PDB entry 6U6L | X-ray diffraction, 2.60 A resolution | chains A and B

[Chain A]
Protein: Bromodomain-containing protein 4
Organism: Homo sapiens
Reference sequence: O60885 (BRD4_HUMAN); residues 347-464 here = UniProt positions 347-464
Chain sequence (123 residues; row label = number of the first residue in the row):
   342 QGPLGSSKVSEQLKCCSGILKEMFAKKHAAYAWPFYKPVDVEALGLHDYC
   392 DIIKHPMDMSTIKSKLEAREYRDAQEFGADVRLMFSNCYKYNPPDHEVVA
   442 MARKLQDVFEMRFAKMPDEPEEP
Disordered / not traced: 342-347, 460-464
Construct notes: expression tag (342-346)
Curated features (UniProtKB/Swiss-Prot):
  - site: Asn433 (Acetylated histone binding)

[Chain B]
Protein: Cyclic peptide 3.1_2
Chain sequence (15 residues; each row starts with the number of its first residue; numbering starts at 0):
     0 XWKTIKGKTWRTKQC
Modified residues: ACE (acetyl group) at position 0; Lys5, Lys7, Lys12 (N(6)-acetyllysine; ALY)
Covalently attached groups: covalent link ACE_0-Cys14; amino group (NH2) linked to Cys14
Small-molecule neighbours: amino group (NH2): Arg10, Thr11, Lys12, Gln13

[Interface between chain A and chain B]
Pairs across the interface - 13 pairs, chain A then chain B:
  Trp374(A) - Ile4(B)  hydrophobic
  Trp374(A) - Lys7(B)
  Pro375(A) - Lys5(B)
  Phe376(A) - Lys5(B)
  Val380(A) - Lys5(B)
  Ala384(A) - Lys5(B)
  Leu385(A) - Gly6(B)
  Leu387(A) - Lys5(B)
  Leu387(A) - Gly6(B)
  Cys429(A) - Lys5(B)
  Asn433(A) - Lys5(B)
  Glu438(A) - Lys2(B)  salt bridge
  Glu438(A) - Ile4(B)
Other interface residues (no listed pair), chain A (12 interface residues in all): Val439, Met442
Other interface residues (no listed pair), chain B (6 interface residues in all): Trp9

[Overview]
12 residues of chain A and 6 residues of chain B are in contact, with 1 salt bridge. Its one salt-bridged
contact is Glu438(A)-Lys2(B). Covalently linked amino group: at Cys14(B).
Here chain A is Bromodomain-containing protein 4 (Homo sapiens) and chain B is Cyclic peptide 3.1_2. Entry
6U6L (BRD4-BD2 in complex with the cyclic peptide 3.1_2) was determined by X-ray diffraction together with
6U4A, 6U61, 6U6K, 6U71, 6U72, 6U74 and 8 further entries from the same study.
